Entry 3HRZ (X-ray diffraction, 2.20 A resolution); this record covers chains A and C of the 4 polymer chains in the assembly.

Chain A:
Name: Cobra venom factor
Organism: Naja kaouthia
UniProtKB: Q91132 (CO3_NAJKA); residues 1-627 here correspond to UniProt positions 23-649 (UniProt number = residue number + 22)
Sequence (627 residues; each row starts with the number of its first residue):
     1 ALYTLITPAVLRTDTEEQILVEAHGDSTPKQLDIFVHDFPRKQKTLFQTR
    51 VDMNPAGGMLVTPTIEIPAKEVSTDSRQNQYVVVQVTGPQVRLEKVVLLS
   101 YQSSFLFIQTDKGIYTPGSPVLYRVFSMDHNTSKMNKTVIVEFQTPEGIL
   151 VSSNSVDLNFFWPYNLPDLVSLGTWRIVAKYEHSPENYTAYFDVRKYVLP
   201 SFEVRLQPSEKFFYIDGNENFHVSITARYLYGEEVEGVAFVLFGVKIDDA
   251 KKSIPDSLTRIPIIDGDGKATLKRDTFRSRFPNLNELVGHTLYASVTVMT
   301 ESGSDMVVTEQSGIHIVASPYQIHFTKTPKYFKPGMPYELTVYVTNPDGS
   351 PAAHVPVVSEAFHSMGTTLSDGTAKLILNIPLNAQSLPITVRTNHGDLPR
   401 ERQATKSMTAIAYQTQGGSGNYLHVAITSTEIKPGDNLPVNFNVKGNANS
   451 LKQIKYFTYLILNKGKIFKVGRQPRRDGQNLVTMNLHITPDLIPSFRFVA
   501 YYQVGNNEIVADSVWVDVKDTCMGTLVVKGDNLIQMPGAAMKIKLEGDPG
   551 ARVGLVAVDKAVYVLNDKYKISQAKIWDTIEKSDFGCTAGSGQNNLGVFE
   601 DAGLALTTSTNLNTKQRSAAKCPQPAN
Unresolved in the structure: 76-78, 131-137, 625-627
Disulfides: Cys587-Cys622
Glycans and other covalent adducts: N-acetylglucosamine (NAG) linked to Asn187
Metal / ion sites: K+: Phe240, Ser295, Thr297 (shared with Tyr1439(C) of chain C); Mg2+: Pro494, Asp517, Val518, Asp520
UniProt features mapped onto this chain:
  - binding site (Mg(2+)): Pro494, Asp517, Val518, Asp520
  - glycosylation (N-linked (GlcNAc...) asparagine): Asn131, Asn136, Asn187

Chain C:
Name: Cobra venom factor
Organism: Naja kaouthia
UniProtKB: Q91132 (CO3_NAJKA); residues 1242-1620 here correspond to UniProt positions 1264-1642 (UniProt number = residue number + 22)
Sequence (379 residues; row label = number of the first residue in the row):
  1242 EIQMPTHKDLNLDITIELPDREVPIRYRINYENALLARTVETKLNQDITV
  1292 TASGDGKATMTILTFYNAQLQEKANVCNKFHLNVSVENIHLNAMGAKGAL
  1342 MLKICTRYLGEVDSTMTIIDISMLTGFLPDAEDLTRLSKGVDRYISRYEV
  1392 DNNMAQKVAVIIYLNKVSHSEDECLHFKILKHFEVGFIQPGSVKVYSYYN
  1442 LDEKCTKFYHPDKGTGLLNKICIGNVCRCAGETCSSLNHQERIDVPLQIE
  1492 KACETNVDYVYKTKLLRIEEQDGNDIYVMDVLEVIKQGTDENPRAKTHQY
  1542 ISQRKCQEALNLKVNDDYLIWGSRSDLLPTKDKISYIITKNTWIERWPHE
  1592 DECQEEEFQKLCDDFAQFSYTLTEFGCPT
Unresolved in the structure: 1242-1249, 1312-1316, 1334-1337
Disulfides: Cys1318-Cys1446, Cys1346-Cys1415, Cys1463-Cys1468, Cys1475-Cys1547, Cys1494-Cys1618, Cys1594-Cys1603
Glycans and other covalent adducts: N-acetylglucosamine (NAG) linked to Asn1324
Metal / ion sites: K+: Tyr1439 (shared with Phe240(A), Ser295(A), Thr297(A) of chain A); Mg2+: Thr1620 (shared with 3 residues of chain D)
UniProt features mapped onto this chain:
  - glycosylation: Asn1324 (N-linked (GlcNAc...) asparagine)
Reported in the primary citation:
  - Mg2+ coordination: Thr1620

Chain A / chain C interface:
Residue-residue contacts - 32 pairs, chain A then chain C:
  Ile149(A) with Ala1278(C), hydrophobic
  Leu150(A) with Leu1276(C); Leu1277(C); Ala1278(C), hydrogen bond (backbone-backbone)
  Val151(A) with Leu1277(C)
  Ser152(A) with Leu1277(C)
  Leu169(A) with Phe1306(C), hydrophobic
  Val238(A) with Tyr1385(C), hydrophobic; Tyr1404(C)
  Phe240(A) with Met1357(C), hydrophobic; Ile1359(C), hydrophobic; Tyr1404(C), hydrophobic; Tyr1439(C), hydrophobic
  Leu242(A) with Tyr1439(C); Tyr1440(C)
  Leu258(A) with Met1357(C), hydrophobic; Tyr1439(C), hydrophobic; Tyr1440(C), hydrophobic
  Arg260(A) with Met1357(C); Arg1384(C); Tyr1385(C); Tyr1404(C); Leu1405(C); Asn1406(C), hydrogen bond
  Pro262(A) with Tyr1385(C)
  Ser295(A) with Tyr1439(C)
  Met299(A) with Ile1359(C), hydrophobic; Leu1442(C), hydrophobic
  Glu301(A) with Lys1398(C), salt bridge; Ile1402(C)
  Ser302(A) with Ala1400(C)
  Met306(A) with Leu1442(C), hydrophobic
Other interface residues (no listed pair), chain A (21 interface residues in all): Ser153, Glu236, Pro255, Thr297, Gly303
Other interface residues (no listed pair), chain C (21 interface residues in all): Thr1356, Asp1361, Ser1387, Arg1388

Overview:
Chain A and chain C each contribute 21 residues to their interface; the contacts include 2 hydrogen bonds and
1 salt bridge. Among the polar pairs are Glu301(A)-Lys1398(C), Arg260(A)-Asn1406(C) and Leu150(A)-Ala1278(C).
N-acetylglucosamine is covalently linked to Asn187(A). N-acetylglucosamine is covalently linked to Asn1324(C).
The paper reports Mg2+ coordination by Thr1620(C).
Here chain A is Cobra venom factor and chain C is Cobra venom factor, both from Naja kaouthia. Entry 3HRZ
(Cobra Venom Factor (CVF) in complex with human factor B) was determined by X-ray diffraction, deposited
together with 3HS0.
